4BHH - chains R and Z of the 5 polymer chains in the assembly; structure by X-ray diffraction, 3.40 A resolution.

Chain R:
Molecule: Poly-uridine 45-mer
Sequence (45 nucleotides; row label = number of the first residue in the row):
     1 UUUUUUUUUU UUUUUUUUUU UUUUUUUUUU UUUUUUUUUU UUUUU
Unresolved in the structure: 45

Chain Z:
Molecule: Nucleoprotein
Source organism: La crosse virus
Reference sequence: P04873 (NCAP_BUNLC); residues 1-235 here = UniProt positions 1-235
Sequence (236 residues; row label = number of the first residue in the row; numbering starts at 0):
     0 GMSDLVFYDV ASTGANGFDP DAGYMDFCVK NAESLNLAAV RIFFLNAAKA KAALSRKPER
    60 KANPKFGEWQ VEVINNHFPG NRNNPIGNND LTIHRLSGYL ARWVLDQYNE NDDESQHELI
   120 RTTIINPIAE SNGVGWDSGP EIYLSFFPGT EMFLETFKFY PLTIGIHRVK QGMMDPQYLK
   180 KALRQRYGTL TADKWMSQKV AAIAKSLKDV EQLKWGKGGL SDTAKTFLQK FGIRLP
Unresolved in the structure: 0-3, 9-15, 234-235
Sequence notes: expression tag (0)
What the authors report for this chain:
  - binding site for Poly-uridine 45-mer (chain R): Thr12, Phe17, Asp18, Ala47, Lys50, His76, Thr91, Arg94, Ile124, Pro126, Ile127, Arg167, Tyr177, Lys180, Arg183, Gln184, Arg185

How chain R and chain Z interact:
Pairs across the interface (40; chain R residue first):
  U23(R) with Lys179(Z), salt bridge to the phosphate
  U24(R) with Arg183(Z), phosphate contact
  U25(R) with Phe17(Z), hydrogen bond to the sugar; Asp18(Z), hydrogen bond to the base; Pro19(Z), base contact; Arg183(Z), sugar contact; Gln184(Z), sugar contact; Arg185(Z), hydrogen bond to the base
  U26(R) with Phe17(Z), sugar contact; Arg94(Z), hydrogen bond to the phosphate; Arg183(Z), salt bridge to the phosphate; Gln184(Z), hydrogen bond to the phosphate
  U27(R) with Asn75(Z), hydrogen bond to the sugar; Arg81(Z), hydrogen bond to the sugar; Arg94(Z), salt bridge to the phosphate
  U28(R) with Asn75(Z), sugar contact; His76(Z), phosphate contact; Arg81(Z), hydrogen bond to the sugar; Thr91(Z), phosphate contact; Lys180(Z), base contact
  U29(R) with His76(Z), phosphate contact; Tyr177(Z), base contact; Lys180(Z), hydrogen bond to the base
  U30(R) with Met173(Z), base contact; Tyr177(Z), stacking on the base
  U31(R) with Ile127(Z), base contact; Pro147(Z), base contact; Arg167(Z), hydrogen bond to the base
  U32(R) with Phe43(Z), base contact; Lys50(Z), base contact; Pro126(Z), sugar contact; Ile127(Z), hydrogen bond to the sugar; Ser130(Z), sugar contact
  U33(R) with Leu44(Z), base contact; Ile124(Z), base contact; Pro126(Z), sugar contact; Glu129(Z), sugar contact; Gly217(Z), phosphate contact
  U34(R) with Gly217(Z), phosphate contact; Leu219(Z), phosphate contact
Other interface residues (no listed pair), chain R (13 interface residues in all): U22
Other interface residues (no listed pair), chain Z (31 interface residues in all): Gly16, Ala47, Ile85, His93

Overview:
13 residues of chain R face 31 of chain Z across their interface; the contacts include 11 hydrogen bonds, 3
salt bridges and 1 aromatic stacking contact. Polar pairs include U25(R)-Asp18(Z), U25(R)-Arg185(Z) and
U29(R)-Lys180(Z). The paper reports a binding site for Poly-uridine 45-mer (chain R) at Thr12(Z), Phe17(Z) and
Asp18(Z) among others.
Here chain R is Poly-uridine 45-mer and chain Z is Nucleoprotein (La crosse virus). Entry 4BHH (Crystal
structure of tetramer of La Crosse virus nucleoprotein in complex with ssRNA) was determined by X-ray
diffraction (same publication as 4BGP).
